Entry 8R8V (electron microscopy, 3.60 A resolution); this record covers chains A and B of the 4 polymer chains in the assembly.

== Chain A (and B) ==
Molecule: Protein-arginine deiminase type-4
Source organism: Homo sapiens
Notes: chain B of this document is another copy of the same molecule, construct and numbering; everything in this record applies to it too
Reference sequence: Q9UM07 (PADI4_HUMAN); residues 1-663 here = UniProt positions 1-663
Sequence (670 residues; numbered -6 to 663; the number before each row is that of its first residue; numbers below 1 keep their minus sign (Gly-6 is residue -6)):
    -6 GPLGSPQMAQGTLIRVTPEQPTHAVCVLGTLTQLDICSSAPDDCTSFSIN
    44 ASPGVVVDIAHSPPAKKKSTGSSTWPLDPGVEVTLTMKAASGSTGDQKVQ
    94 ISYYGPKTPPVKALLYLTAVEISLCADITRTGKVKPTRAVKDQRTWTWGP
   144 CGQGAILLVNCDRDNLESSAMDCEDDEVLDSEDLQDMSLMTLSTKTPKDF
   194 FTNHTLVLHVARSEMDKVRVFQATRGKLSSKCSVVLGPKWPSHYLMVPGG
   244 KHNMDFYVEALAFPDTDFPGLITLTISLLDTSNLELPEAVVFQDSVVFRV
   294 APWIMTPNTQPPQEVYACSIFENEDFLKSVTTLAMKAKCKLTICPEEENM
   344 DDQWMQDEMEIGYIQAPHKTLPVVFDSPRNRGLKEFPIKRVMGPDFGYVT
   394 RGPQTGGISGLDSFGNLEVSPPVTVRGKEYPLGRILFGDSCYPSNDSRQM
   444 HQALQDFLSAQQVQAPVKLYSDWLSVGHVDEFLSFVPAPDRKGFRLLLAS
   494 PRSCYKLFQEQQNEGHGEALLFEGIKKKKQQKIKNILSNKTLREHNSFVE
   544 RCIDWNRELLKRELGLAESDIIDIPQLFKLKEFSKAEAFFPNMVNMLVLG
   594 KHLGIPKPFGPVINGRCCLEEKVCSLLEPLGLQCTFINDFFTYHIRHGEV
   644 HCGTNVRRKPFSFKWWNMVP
Not modelled in the structure: -6 to 3, 54-65, 128-135, 218-223
Construct notes: expression tag (-6 to 0); conflict Asp35 (Glu in Q9UM07); variant Ser55 (Gly in Q9UM07), Ala82 (Val in Q9UM07), Ala112 (Gly in Q9UM07)
Bound ions: Ca2+ site 1: Asn153, Asp155, Asp157, Asp176, Asp179; Ca2+ site 2: Asp155, Asp157, Asp179, Asp388; Ca2+ site 3: Asp165, Asp168, Glu170; Ca2+ site 4: Glu351, Asp369, Ser370; Ca2+ site 5: Glu353, Phe407, Leu410
Swiss-Prot annotation at these positions:
  - active site: Asp350, His471, Asp473, Cys645
  - binding site (Ca(2+)): Asn153, Asp155, Asp157, Asp165, Asp168, Glu170, Asp176, Asp179, Gln349, Glu351, Glu353, Asp369, Ser370, Asn373, Asp388, Phe407, Leu410, Glu411
  - binding site (substrate): Arg374, Arg639
  - modified residue (Citrulline): Arg205, Arg212, Arg218, Arg372, Arg374, Arg383
  - natural variant: Ala82 (V82A: Does not affect catalytic activity; this construct carries the variant), Ala112 (G112A: Does not affect catalytic activity; this construct carries the variant)
  - mutagenesis: Gln346 (Q346A: Impaired binding of TDFA Inhibitor), Arg374 (R374A: Strongly reduces enzymatic activity; R374Q: Impaired binding of TDFA Inhibitor), Arg639 (R639Q: Impaired binding of TDFA Inhibitor), Cys645 (C645A: Abolishes enzymatic activity)
From the paper describing this entry:
  - mutagenesis - N373A: abolished catalytic activity
  - mutagenesis - E167A, D168A: unchanged catalytic activity with Cyclic Peptide PADI4_11
  - specificity-determining residues: Cys166 (proposed by the authors, not directly observed)
  - conformationally variable residues (order/disorder transition): Asp155 to Val171, Pro371 to Pro387
  - mutagenesis - D165A (14-fold): decreased catalytic activity on Ca2+
  - mutagenesis - D165A: decreased catalytic activity with Cyclic Peptide PADI4_11
  - mutagenesis - C166F: abolished catalytic activity with Cyclic Peptide PADI4_11
  - specificity-determining residues: Asp344, His640 (by similarity / conservation)

== Interface between chain A and chain B ==
Contacting residue pairs (65):
  Gly4(A) - Glu551(B)
  Thr5(A) - Glu551(B)  hydrogen bond (backbone-side chain)
  Leu6(A) - Asp547(B)
  Leu6(A) - Glu551(B)  hydrogen bond (backbone-side chain)
  Arg8(A) - Arg495(B)
  Arg8(A) - Glu543(B)  salt bridge
  Arg8(A) - Asp547(B)  salt bridge
  Gln26(A) - Lys554(B)
  Ser31(A) - Arg495(B)  hydrogen bond
  Ser31(A) - Lys499(B)  hydrogen bond (backbone-side chain)
  His202(A) - Tyr435(B)
  His202(A) - Pro436(B)
  Val203(A) - Pro436(B)
  Arg205(A) - Pro436(B)
  Arg205(A) - Ser437(B)  hydrogen bond (side chain-backbone)
  Ser206(A) - Gln445(B)
  Pro234(A) - Pro436(B)  hydrophobic
  Ser235(A) - Tyr435(B)
  Ser235(A) - Pro436(B)  hydrogen bond (side chain-backbone)
  Tyr237(A) - Tyr435(B)  hydrogen bond
  Asp260(A) - Asp260(B)
  Leu272(A) - Tyr435(B)  hydrophobic
  Leu279(A) - Glu537(B)
  Leu279(A) - His538(B)
  Leu279(A) - Phe541(B)  hydrophobic
  Pro280(A) - Phe541(B)  hydrophobic
  Pro280(A) - Ser577(B)
  Glu281(A) - Tyr435(B)
  Glu281(A) - Phe541(B)
  Ala282(A) - Arg544(B)
  Val283(A) - Cys434(B)  hydrophobic
  Gln286(A) - Cys434(B)
  Gln286(A) - Trp548(B)
  Cys434(A) - Val283(B)  hydrophobic
  Cys434(A) - Gln286(B)
  Tyr435(A) - His202(B)
  Tyr435(A) - Ser235(B)
  Tyr435(A) - Tyr237(B)  hydrogen bond
  Tyr435(A) - Leu272(B)  hydrophobic
  Tyr435(A) - Glu281(B)
  Pro436(A) - His202(B)
  Pro436(A) - Val203(B)
  Pro436(A) - Arg205(B)
  Pro436(A) - Pro234(B)  hydrophobic
  Pro436(A) - Ser235(B)  hydrogen bond (backbone-side chain)
  Ser437(A) - Arg205(B)  hydrogen bond (backbone-side chain)
  Gln445(A) - Ser206(B)
  Arg495(A) - Arg8(B)
  Arg495(A) - Ser31(B)  hydrogen bond
  Lys499(A) - Ser31(B)  hydrogen bond (side chain-backbone)
  Glu537(A) - Leu279(B)
  His538(A) - Leu279(B)
  Phe541(A) - Leu279(B)  hydrophobic
  Phe541(A) - Pro280(B)  hydrophobic
  Phe541(A) - Glu281(B)
  Glu543(A) - Arg8(B)  salt bridge
  Arg544(A) - Ala282(B)
  Asp547(A) - Leu6(B)
  Asp547(A) - Arg8(B)  salt bridge
  Trp548(A) - Gln286(B)
  Glu551(A) - Gly4(B)
  Glu551(A) - Thr5(B)  hydrogen bond (side chain-backbone)
  Glu551(A) - Leu6(B)  hydrogen bond (side chain-backbone)
  Lys554(A) - Gln26(B)
  Ser577(A) - Pro280(B)
Other interface residues (no listed pair), chain A (52 interface residues in all): Asp28, Asp35, Val200, Thr259, Ser270, Asp273, Asn276, Glu278, Val284, Phe285, Gln442, Tyr463, Glu561, Leu573
Other interface residues (no listed pair), chain B (52 interface residues in all): Asp28, Val200, Thr259, Ser270, Asp273, Asn276, Glu278, Val284, Phe285, Gln442, Tyr463, Glu503, Glu561, Leu573

== Overview ==
The chain A/chain B interface involves 52 residues from each chain; the contacts include 14 hydrogen bonds and
4 salt bridges. Among the polar pairs are Arg8(A)-Glu543(B), Arg8(A)-Asp547(B) and Thr5(A)-Glu551(B). From the
paper: N373A of chain A abolishes catalytic activity; specificity determinants Cys166(A), Asp344(A) and
His640(A); 5 substitutions were tested in all.
Both chains are Protein-arginine deiminase type-4 (Homo sapiens). Entry 8R8V (Human PADI4 in complex with
cyclic peptide PADI4_11) was determined by electron microscopy, deposited together with 8R8U.
